3H5A - chains A and D of the 4 polymer chains in the assembly; structure by X-ray diffraction, 2.80 A resolution.

[Chain A (and D)]
Protein: MccB protein
Source organism: Escherichia coli
Notes: chain D of this document is another copy of the same molecule, construct and numbering; everything in this record applies to it too
Reference sequence: Q47506 (Q47506_ECOLX); residues 1-350 here = UniProt positions 1-350
Sequence (358 residues; each row starts with the number of its first residue):
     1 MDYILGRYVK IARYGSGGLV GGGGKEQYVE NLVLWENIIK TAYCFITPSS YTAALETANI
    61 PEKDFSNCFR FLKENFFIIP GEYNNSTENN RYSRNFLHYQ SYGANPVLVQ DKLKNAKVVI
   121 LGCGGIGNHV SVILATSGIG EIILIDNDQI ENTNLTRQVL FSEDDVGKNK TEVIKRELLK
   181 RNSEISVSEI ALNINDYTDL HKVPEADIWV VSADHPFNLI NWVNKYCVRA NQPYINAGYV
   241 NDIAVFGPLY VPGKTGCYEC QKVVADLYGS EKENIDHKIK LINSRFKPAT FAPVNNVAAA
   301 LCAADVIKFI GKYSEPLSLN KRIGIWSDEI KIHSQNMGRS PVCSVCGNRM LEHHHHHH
Not modelled in the structure: 89 (chain D: 86-87, 267-271, 358)
Sequence notes: expression tag (351-358)
Bound ions: Zn2+: Cys257, Cys260, Cys343, Cys346

[Interface between chain A and chain D]
Residue-residue contacts (45):
  Gln261(A) with Ser344(D)
  Val264(A) with Arg229(D)
  Ala265(A) with Arg229(D)
  Tyr268(A) with His201(D)
  Glu271(A) with Thr198(D), hydrogen bond; His201(D), salt bridge; Lys202(D), salt bridge
  Ile330(A) with His354(D)
  Lys331(A) with His354(D)
  Ile332(A) with Leu351(D); Glu352(D); His353(D), hydrogen bond (backbone-backbone); His354(D)
  His333(A) with Met350(D); Leu351(D); Glu352(D), salt bridge; His354(D)
  Ser334(A) with Arg349(D); Met350(D); Leu351(D), hydrogen bond (backbone-backbone); His353(D), hydrogen bond
  Gln335(A) with Arg349(D); Met350(D)
  Asn336(A) with Arg349(D), hydrogen bond (backbone-backbone)
  Arg349(A) with Val264(D); Ala265(D), hydrogen bond (side chain-backbone); Asp266(D), hydrogen bond (side chain-backbone)
  Met350(A) with Val263(D); Val264(D); Ala265(D)
  Leu351(A) with Glu259(D); Lys262(D); Val263(D)
  Glu352(A) with Lys262(D); Val263(D), hydrogen bond (backbone-backbone); Ala265(D)
  His353(A) with Tyr258(D), hydrogen bond (side chain-backbone); Lys262(D); Gln335(D); Met337(D)
  His354(A) with Val263(D); Gln335(D), hydrogen bond (backbone-side chain)
  His356(A) with His333(D); Gln335(D)
  His358(A) with His333(D), hydrogen bond (backbone-side chain)
Also at the interface, not in a pair above, chain A (21 interface residues in all): Val342
Also at the interface, not in a pair above, chain D (26 interface residues in all): Tyr197, Gln261, Arg322, Trp326, Lys331

[In short]
21 residues of chain A and 26 residues of chain D are in contact; the contacts include 11 hydrogen bonds and 3
salt bridges. Polar contacts include Glu271(A)-His201(D), Glu271(A)-Lys202(D) and His333(A)-Glu352(D). The
Zn2+ site is built by Cys257(A), Cys260(A), Cys343(A) and Cys346(A).
Chain A and chain D are both MccB protein (Escherichia coli); the structure, Crystal structure of E. coli
MccB, was determined by X-ray diffraction together with 3H5N, 3H5R, 3H9G, 3H9J and 3H9Q from the same study.
